6S6Y - chains G and H of the 8 polymer chains in the assembly; structure by X-ray diffraction, 3.10 A resolution.

Chain G:
Molecule: Formylmethanofuran dehydrogenase subunit C
Source organism: Methylobacterium extorquens (strain PA1)
UniProtKB: A9W3R7 (A9W3R7_METEP); residues 2-265 here = UniProt positions 2-265
Sequence (276 residues; numbered 2 to 277; the number before each row is that of its first residue):
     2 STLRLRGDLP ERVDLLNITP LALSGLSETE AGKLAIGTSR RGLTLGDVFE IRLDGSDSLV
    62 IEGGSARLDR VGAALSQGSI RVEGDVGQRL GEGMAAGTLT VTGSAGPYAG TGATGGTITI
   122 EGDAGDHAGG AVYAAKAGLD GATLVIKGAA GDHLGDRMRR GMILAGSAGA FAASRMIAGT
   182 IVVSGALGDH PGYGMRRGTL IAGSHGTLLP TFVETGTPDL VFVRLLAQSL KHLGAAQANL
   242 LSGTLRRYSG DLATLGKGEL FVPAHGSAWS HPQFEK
Disordered / not traced: 267-277
Construct notes: expression tag (266-277)

Chain H:
Molecule: Formylmethanofuran--tetrahydromethanopterin formyltransferase
Source organism: Methylobacterium extorquens (strain PA1)
Notes: EC 2.3.1.101
UniProtKB: A9W3R8 (A9W3R8_METEP); residues 2-311 here = UniProt positions 2-311
Sequence (310 residues; numbered 2 to 311; the number before each row is that of its first residue):
     2 SDFTLNGIKV EDTFAEAFDV AGTAIIVTND TPKWAMIAAT VMTGFATSVI GCGAEAGIDA
    62 ELSPDETPDG RPGVRILLFG FEPNGLKDQL LKRVGQCILT CPGTACFAGV EGPTKIKLGG
   122 AIRYFGDGFA VAKRLPDHEG KMRRYWRIPV MDGEFLCEDS VRAVDGAVGG GNLLFLGRKH
   182 ADTLIVAEIA VEAAKAIPGA ILPFPGGIVR SGSKVGGRTK GMMASTNDAY CPTLKGRAGS
   242 ALPPECGVVL EIVIDALTSA AVAESMRAAL HAATEIGAQH GLVAVTAGNY GGNLGRHHYH
   302 LRDLLEKPAA
Disordered / not traced: 310-311
Ion coordination: K+: Asp60, Lys196
Reported in the primary citation:
  - catalytic residues: Glu252 (proposed by the authors, not directly observed)

Chain G / chain H interface:
Residue-residue contacts (35; chain G residue first):
  Arg161(G) with Arg135(H)
  Met163(G) with Leu136(H), hydrophobic; Pro137(H)
  Gly180(G) with Lys134(H), hydrogen bond (backbone-side chain)
  Gly199(G) with Lys134(H)
  Thr200(G) with Lys134(H)
  Leu221(G) with Arg148(H); Glu155(H)
  Val222(G) with Asp70(H); Arg72(H)
  Phe223(G) with Lys134(H); Leu136(H), hydrophobic; Arg148(H); Leu157(H)
  Arg225(G) with Asp70(H), hydrogen bond (side chain-backbone); Gly71(H); Arg72(H)
  Leu226(G) with Pro69(H); Phe108(H), hydrophobic; Leu157(H), hydrophobic
  Leu227(G) with Leu136(H), hydrophobic
  Gln229(G) with Pro69(H); Asp70(H), hydrogen bond (side chain-backbone); Gly71(H)
  Ser230(G) with Leu136(H); Pro137(H), hydrogen bond (side chain-backbone)
  His233(G) with Asp138(H); His139(H), hydrogen bond (side chain-backbone); Glu140(H); Gly141(H)
  Lys258(G) with Gly129(H), hydrogen bond (side chain-backbone); Phe130(H); Ala131(H), hydrogen bond (side chain-backbone); Val132(H)
  Glu260(G) with Arg148(H), salt bridge
Other interface residues (no listed pair), chain G (22 interface residues in all): Ala179, Thr181, Arg198, Asp220, Leu234, Arg248
Other interface residues (no listed pair), chain H (23 interface residues in all): Asp31, Ala106, Tyr146

In short:
Chain G and chain H form an interface of 22 and 23 residues respectively, with 7 hydrogen bonds and 1 salt
bridge. Polar pairs include Glu260(G)-Arg148(H), Gly180(G)-Lys134(H) and Arg225(G)-Asp70(H). Asp60(H) and
Lys196(H) form the K+ site. From the paper: the catalytic residue Glu252(H).
Chain G is Formylmethanofuran dehydrogenase subunit C and chain H is
Formylmethanofuran--tetrahydromethanopterin formyltransferase, both from Methylobacterium extorquens (strain
PA1); the structure, X-ray crystal structure of the formyltransferase/hydrolase complex (FhcABCD) from
Methylorubrum extorquens in complex with methylofuran, was determined by X-ray diffraction.
